Entry 3G4O (X-ray diffraction, 2.30 A resolution); this record covers chains A and B.

[Chain A (and B)]
Name: Aerolysin
From: Aeromonas hydrophila
Notes: chain B of this document is another copy of the same molecule, construct and numbering; everything in this record applies to it too
Reference sequence: P09167 (AERA_AERHY); residues 1-470 here correspond to UniProt positions 24-493 (UniProt number = residue number + 23)
Chain sequence (470 residues; row label = number of the first residue in the row):
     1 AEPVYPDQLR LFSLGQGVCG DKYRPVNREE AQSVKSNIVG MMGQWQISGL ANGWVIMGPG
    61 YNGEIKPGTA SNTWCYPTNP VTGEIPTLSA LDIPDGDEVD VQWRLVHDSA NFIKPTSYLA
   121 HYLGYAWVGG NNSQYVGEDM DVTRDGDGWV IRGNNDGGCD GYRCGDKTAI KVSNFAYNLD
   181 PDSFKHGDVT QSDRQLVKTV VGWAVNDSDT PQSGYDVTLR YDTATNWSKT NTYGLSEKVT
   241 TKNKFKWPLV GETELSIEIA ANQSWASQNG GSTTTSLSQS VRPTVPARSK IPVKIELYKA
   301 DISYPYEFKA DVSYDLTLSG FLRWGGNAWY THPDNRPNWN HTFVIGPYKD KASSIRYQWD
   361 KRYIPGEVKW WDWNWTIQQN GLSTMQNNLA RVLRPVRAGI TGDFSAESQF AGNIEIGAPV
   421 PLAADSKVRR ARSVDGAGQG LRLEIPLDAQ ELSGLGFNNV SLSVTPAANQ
Not modelled in the structure: 1, 423-444, 463-470 (chain B: 1, 424-439, 469-470)
Sequence notes: engineered mutation Asn132 (His155 in P09167)
Swiss-Prot annotation at these positions:
  - region: Trp45 to Tyr61 (Interaction with host N-linked glycan), Tyr233 to Trp265 (Part of the transmembrane beta-barrel after proteolytic activation of the toxin and insertion into the host membrane), Arg323 to His332 (Interaction with glycans from host GPI-anchor)
  - site (Important for heptamerization): Lys351, Glu367
Disulfide bonds: Cys19-Cys75, Cys159-Cys164
From the paper describing this entry:
  - contacts within the chain: Lys198-Glu451 (salt bridge), Asp207-Arg442 (salt bridge)
  - contacts within the chain: Val285-Leu441, Ala204-Leu441, Pro283-Leu441, Leu441-Leu443, Val197-Phe457, Leu297-Phe457, Ala411-Phe457, Leu452-Phe457, Asp222-Asn458 (hydrogen bond), Val217-Leu462, Leu219-Leu462, Leu443-Leu462 (from molecular simulation)
  - mutagenesis - F457G (75 kcal/mol): decreased binding to domain 4 (from molecular simulation)
  - mutagenesis - F457G: decreased stability (from molecular simulation)
  - mutagenesis - L441A, S453P: decreased stability
  - conformationally variable residues (order/disorder transition): Ser272 to Ser280 (from molecular simulation)
  - mutagenesis - L441A, S453P: decreased expression
  - mutagenesis - F457G: abolished expression
  - mutagenesis - S453P (about 10-fold): increased binding to CTP

[How chain A and chain B interact]
Residue-residue contacts - 83 pairs, chain A then chain B:
  Asp7(A) with Gly43(B); Gln44(B)
  Arg10(A) with Gly43(B); Gln46(B)
  Leu11(A) with Leu11(B)
  Phe12(A) with Ser13(B)
  Ser13(A) with Phe12(B); Ser13(B), hydrogen bond (side chain-backbone); Leu14(B)
  Leu14(A) with Ser13(B)
  Gln32(A) with Asn243(B), hydrogen bond
  Gly40(A) with Gly40(B); Met41(B)
  Met41(A) with Met41(B); Met42(B); Gly43(B)
  Gly43(A) with Asp7(B); Arg10(B)
  Gln44(A) with Asp7(B), hydrogen bond (backbone-backbone); Arg356(B)
  Trp45(A) with Arg356(B); Tyr357(B), hydrophobic; Asp360(B), hydrogen bond
  Gln46(A) with Arg10(B)
  Gly60(A) with Tyr348(B)
  Tyr61(A) with Tyr348(B); Tyr357(B)
  Asn62(A) with Pro347(B); Tyr348(B)
  Ser89(A) with Leu249(B), hydrogen bond (side chain-backbone)
  Asp92(A) with His186(B)
  Ala110(A) with Arg194(B); Glu252(B)
  Asn111(A) with Glu252(B), hydrogen bond
  Lys114(A) with Glu415(B), salt bridge
  Tyr118(A) with Glu415(B), hydrogen bond
  Gln134(A) with Trp203(B); Pro292(B); Gly417(B); Ala418(B)
  Tyr135(A) with Pro292(B); Val293(B), hydrogen bond (side chain-backbone); Lys294(B); Glu415(B); Ile416(B); Gly417(B)
  Glu138(A) with Lys294(B), salt bridge
  Phe184(A) with Lys185(B)
  Lys185(A) with Lys185(B)
  Arg194(A) with Ala110(B)
  Lys242(A) with Lys35(B); Asn62(B)
  Leu249(A) with Ser89(B)
  Glu252(A) with Asp108(B); Ala110(B); Asn111(B), hydrogen bond
  Glu254(A) with Arg391(B), salt bridge
  Ser280(A) with Thr384(B), hydrogen bond (backbone-side chain)
  Arg282(A) with Ile377(B), hydrogen bond (side chain-backbone); Gln378(B), hydrogen bond (side chain-backbone); Gln379(B); Gly381(B)
  Thr284(A) with Gln379(B)
  Pro292(A) with Gln134(B); Tyr135(B)
  Lys294(A) with Tyr135(B); Glu138(B), salt bridge
  Tyr348(A) with Gly60(B); Tyr61(B)
  Arg356(A) with Gln44(B); Trp45(B)
  Tyr357(A) with Trp45(B); Tyr61(B)
  Asp360(A) with Trp45(B), hydrogen bond
  Lys361(A) with Trp45(B)
  Arg391(A) with Arg194(B)
  Arg394(A) with Gly251(B), hydrogen bond (side chain-backbone)
  Glu415(A) with Lys114(B), salt bridge; Tyr118(B), hydrogen bond; Glu138(B)
  Gly417(A) with Gln134(B); Tyr135(B)
  Ala418(A) with Gln134(B), hydrogen bond (backbone-backbone)
Other interface residues (no listed pair), chain A (59 interface residues in all): Lys35, Ser36, Met42, Leu88, Val136, Trp203, Ser213, Val281, Val293, Pro347, Ser354, Ile416
Other interface residues (no listed pair), chain B (60 interface residues in all): Val136, Val201, Glu254, Glu307, Ser354, Lys361, Asn380, Arg394

[Summary]
59 residues of chain A face 60 of chain B across their interface, with 16 hydrogen bonds and 5 salt bridges.
Among the polar pairs are Lys114(A)-Glu415(B), Glu138(A)-Lys294(B) and Glu254(A)-Arg391(B). The paper reports
that F457G, L441A and S453P of chain A reduce stability; conformational variability at Ser272(A).
Chain A and chain B are both Aerolysin (Aeromonas hydrophila); the structure, Crystal structure of the
activated aerolysin mutant H132N, was determined by X-ray diffraction (same publication as 3G4N).
